PDB entry 7RDZ | electron microscopy, 3.60 A resolution | chains E and F of the 8 polymer chains in the assembly

# Chain E (and F)
Molecule: Helicase
From: Severe acute respiratory syndrome coronavirus 2
Notes: EC 3.6.4.12, 3.6.4.13; chain F of this document is another copy of the same molecule, construct and numbering; everything in this record applies to it too
UniProt: P0DTD1 (R1AB_SARS2); residues 1-601 here correspond to UniProt positions 5325-5925 (UniProt number = residue number + 5324)
Chain sequence (605 residues; row label = number of the first residue in the row; numbers below 1 keep their minus sign (Gly-3 is residue -3)):
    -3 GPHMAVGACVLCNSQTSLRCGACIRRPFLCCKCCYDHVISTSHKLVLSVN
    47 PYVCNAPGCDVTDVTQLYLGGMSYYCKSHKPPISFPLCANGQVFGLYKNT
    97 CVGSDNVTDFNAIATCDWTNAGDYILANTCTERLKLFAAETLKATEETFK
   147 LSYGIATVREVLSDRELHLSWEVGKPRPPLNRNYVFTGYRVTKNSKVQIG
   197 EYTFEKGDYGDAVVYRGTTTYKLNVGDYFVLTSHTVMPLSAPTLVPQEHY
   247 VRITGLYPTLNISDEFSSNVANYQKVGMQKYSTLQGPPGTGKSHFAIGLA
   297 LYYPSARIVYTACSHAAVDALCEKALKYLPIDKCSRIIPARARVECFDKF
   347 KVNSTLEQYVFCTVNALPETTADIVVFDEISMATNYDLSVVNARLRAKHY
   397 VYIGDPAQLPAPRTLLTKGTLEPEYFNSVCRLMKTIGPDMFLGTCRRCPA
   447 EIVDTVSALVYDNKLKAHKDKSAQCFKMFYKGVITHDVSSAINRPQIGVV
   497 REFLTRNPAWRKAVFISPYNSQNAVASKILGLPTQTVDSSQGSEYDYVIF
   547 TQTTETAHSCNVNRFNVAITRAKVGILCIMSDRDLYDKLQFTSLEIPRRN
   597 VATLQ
Unresolved in the structure: -3 to 0, 591-601
Sequence notes: expression tag (-3 to 0)
Bound ions: Zn2+ site 1: Cys5, Cys8, Cys26, Cys29; Zn2+ site 2: Cys16, Cys19, His33, His39; Zn2+ site 3: Cys50, Cys55, Cys72, His75
Curated features (UniProtKB/Swiss-Prot):
  - binding site (Zn(2+)): Cys5, Cys8, Cys16, Cys19, Cys26, Cys29, His33, His39, Cys50, Cys55, Cys72, His75
  - binding site (a ribonucleoside 5'-triphosphate): Gly282 to Ser289
  - site: Gln601 (Cleavage)

# Chain E / chain F interface
Pairs across the interface - 13 pairs, chain E then chain F:
  Asp160(E) - Val247(F)
  Tyr198(E) - Val247(F)
  Tyr211(E) - Val247(F)
  Thr216(E) - His245(F)
  Thr216(E) - Tyr246(F)
  Thr216(E) - Val247(F)  hydrogen bond (backbone-backbone)
  Thr216(E) - Arg248(F)
  Thr216(E) - Thr250(F)  hydrogen bond
  Tyr217(E) - Glu244(F)  hydrogen bond
  Tyr217(E) - His245(F)
  Tyr217(E) - Tyr246(F)  hydrophobic
  Lys218(E) - His245(F)  hydrogen bond (backbone-backbone)
  Lys218(E) - Tyr246(F)

# In short
Chain E and chain F each contribute 6 residues to their interface, with 4 hydrogen bonds. Polar contacts
include Thr216(E)-Thr250(F), Tyr217(E)-Glu244(F) and Thr216(E)-Val247(F). Curated annotation (UniProt) lists
12 Zn2+-binding residues and 8 ribonucleoside 5'-triphosphate-binding residues on chain E.
Both chains are Helicase (Severe acute respiratory syndrome coronavirus 2). Entry 7RDZ (SARS-CoV-2
replication-transcription complex bound to nsp13 helicase - nsp13(2)-RTC - apo class) was determined by
electron microscopy, deposited together with 7RDX, 7RDY, 7RE0, 7RE1, 7RE2 and 7RE3.
